PDB entry 3WO2 | X-ray diffraction, 2.33 A resolution | chain A

# Chain A
Protein: Interleukin-18
From: Homo sapiens
UniProt: Q14116 (IL18_HUMAN); residues 1-157 here correspond to UniProt positions 37-193 (UniProt number = residue number + 36)
Chain sequence (157 residues; numbered 1 to 157; the number before each row is that of its first residue):
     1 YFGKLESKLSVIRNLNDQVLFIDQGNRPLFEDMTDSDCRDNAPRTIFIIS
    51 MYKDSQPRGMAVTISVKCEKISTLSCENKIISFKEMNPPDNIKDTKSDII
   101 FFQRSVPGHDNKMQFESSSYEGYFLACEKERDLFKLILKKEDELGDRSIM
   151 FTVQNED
Small-molecule neighbours:
  - CPS (3-[(3-cholamidopropyl)dimethylammonio]-1-propanesulfonate), molecule 1: Lys4, Ser7, Ile48, Asn87, Pro88
  - CPS, molecule 2: Leu9, Arg39, Ala42, Pro43, Ile46, Ile48, Lys67, Ile71
  - CPS, molecule 3: Leu9, Ser10, Val11, Arg13, Asp35, Cys38, Arg39, Ile46, Gln154, Asn155, Glu156, Asp157
Swiss-Prot annotation at these positions:
  - site: Asp35, Ser36 (Cleavage)

# In short
Ligands of chain A: 3 copies of compound CPS.
Chain A is Interleukin-18 (Homo sapiens); the structure, Crystal structure of human interleukin-18, was
determined by X-ray diffraction together with 3WO4 from the same study.
